2I0Q - chains D and B of the 3 polymer chains in the assembly; structure by X-ray diffraction, 1.91 A resolution.

Chain D:
Molecule: 11-nt DNA strand
Sequence (11 nucleotides; row label = number of the first residue in the row):
     6 GGGTTTTGGGG
From the paper describing this entry:
  - conformationally variable residues (side-chain flip): DG16

Chain B:
Name: Telomere-binding protein beta subunit
Source organism: Sterkiella nova
UniProt: P16458 (TEBB_OXYNO); residue numbers follow UniProt; this construct covers 1-385
Sequence (385 residues; each row starts with the number of its first residue):
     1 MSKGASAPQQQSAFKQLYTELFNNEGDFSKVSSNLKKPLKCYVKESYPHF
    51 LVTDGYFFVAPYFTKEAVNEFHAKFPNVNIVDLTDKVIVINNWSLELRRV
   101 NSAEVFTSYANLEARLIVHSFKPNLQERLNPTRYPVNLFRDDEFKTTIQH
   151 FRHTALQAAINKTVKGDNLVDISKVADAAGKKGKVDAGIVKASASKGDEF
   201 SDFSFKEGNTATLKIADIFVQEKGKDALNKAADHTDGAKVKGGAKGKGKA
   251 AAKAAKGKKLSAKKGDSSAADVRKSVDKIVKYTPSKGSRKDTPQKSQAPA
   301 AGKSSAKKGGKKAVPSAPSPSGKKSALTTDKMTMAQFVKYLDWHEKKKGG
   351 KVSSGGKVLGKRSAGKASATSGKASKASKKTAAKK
Unresolved in the structure: 1-8, 225-385
UniProt features mapped onto this chain:
  - natural variant: Ala110 (A110S: In MAC-41S)

Interface between chain D and chain B:
Pairs across the interface - 13 pairs, chain D then chain B:
  DT9(D) with Tyr134(B), stacking on the base
  DT10(D) with Tyr134(B), hydrogen bond to the phosphate
  DT11(D) with Lys44(B), base contact; Glu45(B), base contact
  DG13(D) with Glu45(B), hydrogen bond to the base; His49(B), base contact; Leu51(B), base contact; Phe106(B), phosphate contact
  DG14(D) with Ser102(B), hydrogen bond to the base; Phe106(B), phosphate contact; Tyr109(B), base contact; Arg140(B), salt bridge to the phosphate; Lys145(B), hydrogen bond to the base
Interface residues without a listed pair, chain B (13 interface residues in all): Pro48, Phe58, Ala103

In short:
5 residues of chain D face 13 of chain B across their interface, with 4 hydrogen bonds, 1 salt bridge and 1
aromatic stacking contact. Polar contacts include DG13(D)-Glu45(B), DG14(D)-Ser102(B) and DG14(D)-Lys145(B).
From the paper: conformational variability at DG16(D).
Here chain D is an 11-nt DNA strand and chain B is Telomere-binding protein beta subunit (Sterkiella nova).
Entry 2I0Q (Crystal structure of a telomere single-strand DNA-protein complex from O. nova with full-length
alpha and beta ...) was determined by X-ray diffraction.
